Entry 4KPY (X-ray diffraction, 2.41 A resolution); this record covers chains A and C of the 4 polymer chains in the assembly.

Chain A:
Protein: Uncharacterized protein
Source organism: Thermus thermophilus
UniProtKB: Q746M7 (Q746M7_THET2); residue numbers follow UniProt; this construct covers 1-685
Chain sequence (685 residues; row label = number of the first residue in the row):
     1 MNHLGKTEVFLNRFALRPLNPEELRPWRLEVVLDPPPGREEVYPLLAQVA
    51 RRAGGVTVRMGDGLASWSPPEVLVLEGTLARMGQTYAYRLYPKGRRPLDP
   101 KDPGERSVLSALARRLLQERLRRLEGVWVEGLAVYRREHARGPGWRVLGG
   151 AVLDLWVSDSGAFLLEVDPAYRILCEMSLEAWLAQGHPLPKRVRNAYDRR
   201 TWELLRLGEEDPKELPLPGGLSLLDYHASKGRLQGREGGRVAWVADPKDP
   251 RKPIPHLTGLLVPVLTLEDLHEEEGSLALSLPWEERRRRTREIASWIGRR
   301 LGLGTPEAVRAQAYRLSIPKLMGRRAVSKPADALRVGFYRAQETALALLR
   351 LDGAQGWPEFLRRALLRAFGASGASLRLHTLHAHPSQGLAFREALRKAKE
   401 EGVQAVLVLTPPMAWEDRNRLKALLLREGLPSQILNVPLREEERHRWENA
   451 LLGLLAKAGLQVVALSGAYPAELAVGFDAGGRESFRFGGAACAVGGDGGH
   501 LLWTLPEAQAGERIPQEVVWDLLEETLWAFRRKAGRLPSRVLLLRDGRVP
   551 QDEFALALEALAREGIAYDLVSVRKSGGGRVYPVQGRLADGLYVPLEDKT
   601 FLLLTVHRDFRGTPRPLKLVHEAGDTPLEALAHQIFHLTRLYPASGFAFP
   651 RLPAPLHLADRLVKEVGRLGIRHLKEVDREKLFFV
Unresolved in the structure: 248-251, 271-275
Metal / ion sites: Mn2+ site 1: Asp-478, Asp-660 (shared with 1 residue of chain D); Mn2+ site 2: Asp-478, Asp-546 (shared with 1 residue of chain D; 1 residue of chain N); Mn2+ site 3: Val-685 (shared with DT1(C), DA3(C) of chain C)
Small-molecule neighbours: thymidine-5'-phosphate (TMP): Asn-195, Tyr-197, Arg-200, Trp-202, Leu-217, Pro-218, Leu-223, Tyr-226, His-227, Arg-232, Ile-254, Pro-255, His-256
Curated features (UniProtKB/Swiss-Prot):
  - active site: Asp-478, Glu-512, Asp-546, Asp-660
  - binding site (Mn(2+)): Asp-478, Asp-546, Asp-660, Val-685
  - mutagenesis: Arg-172 (R172A: Reduced cleavage of target RNA; further decreased when associated with A-548), Tyr-197 (Y197A: No change in cleavage of target RNA; when associated with 226-AHASKGA-232), Tyr-226 to Arg-232 (No change in cleavage of target RNA), Arg-232 (R232A: No change in cleavage of target RNA), Arg-418 to Lys-422 (No cleavage of target RNA), Lys-422 (K422A: No cleavage of target RNA), Lys-457 (K457A: No cleavage of target RNA; when associated with 418-ANRLA-422), Asp-478 (D478A: No cleavage of target RNA. No cleavage of tDNA, no DNA associates with TtAgo in E.coli; when associated with A-546 ...), Glu-512 (E512A: No cleavage of tDNA), Asp-546 (D546A: No cleavage of target RNA. No cleavage of tDNA, no DNA associates with TtAgo in E.coli; when associated with A-478 ...), Arg-548 (R548A: Poor cleavage of target RNA), Asp-660 (D660A: Poor cleavage of target RNA. No cleavage of tDNA)

Chain C:
Molecule: 21-nt DNA strand
Sequence (21 nucleotides; row label = number of the first residue in the row):
     1 TGAGGTAGTAGGTTGTATAGT
Unresolved in the structure: 17-21
Metal / ion sites: Mn2+: DT1, DA3 (shared with Val-685(A) of chain A)

Interface between chain A and chain C:
Contacting residue pairs (69):
  Tyr-43(A) / DT16(C)  sugar contact
  Arg-59(A) / DT16(C)  base contact
  Ala-170(A) / DG8(C)  phosphate contact
  Tyr-171(A) / DG8(C)  hydrogen bond to the phosphate
  Arg-172(A) / DT9(C)  salt bridge to the phosphate
  Arg-172(A) / DA10(C)  salt bridge to the phosphate
  Ile-173(A) / DG8(C)  phosphate contact
  Ile-173(A) / DT9(C)  hydrogen bond to the phosphate
  Arg-192(A) / DA10(C)  sugar contact
  Arg-194(A) / DA10(C)  salt bridge to the phosphate
  Arg-194(A) / DG11(C)  salt bridge to the phosphate
  Thr-201(A) / DA10(C)  hydrogen bond to the phosphate
  Thr-201(A) / DG11(C)  hydrogen bond to the phosphate
  Leu-265(A) / DT9(C)  sugar contact
  Thr-266(A) / DT9(C)  sugar contact
  Leu-267(A) / DA7(C)  base contact
  Leu-279(A) / DA7(C)  sugar contact
  Leu-279(A) / DG8(C)  sugar contact
  Ser-280(A) / DT6(C)  phosphate contact
  Ser-280(A) / DA7(C)  phosphate contact
  Leu-281(A) / DA7(C)  hydrogen bond to the phosphate
  Arg-286(A) / DA7(C)  salt bridge to the phosphate
  Pro-412(A) / DT1(C)  base contact
  Met-413(A) / DT1(C)  hydrogen bond to the base
  Ala-414(A) / DT1(C)  base contact
  Trp-415(A) / DT1(C)  base contact
  Arg-418(A) / DT1(C)  salt bridge to the phosphate
  Lys-422(A) / DT1(C)  salt bridge to the phosphate
  Ser-432(A) / DT1(C)  phosphate contact
  Gln-433(A) / DT1(C)  hydrogen bond to the phosphate
  Ile-434(A) / DT1(C)  hydrogen bond to the phosphate
  Ile-434(A) / DG2(C)  sugar contact
  Leu-435(A) / DG2(C)  phosphate contact
  Asn-436(A) / DT1(C)  base contact
  Asn-436(A) / DG2(C)  hydrogen bond to the phosphate
  His-445(A) / DG2(C)  base contact
  Arg-446(A) / DG2(C)  salt bridge to the phosphate
  Asn-449(A) / DG2(C)  hydrogen bond to the base
  Asn-449(A) / DA3(C)  hydrogen bond to the sugar
  Lys-457(A) / DT1(C)  salt bridge to the phosphate
  Gly-511(A) / DT14(C)  phosphate contact
  Glu-512(A) / DT13(C)  hydrogen bond to the phosphate
  Glu-512(A) / DT14(C)  hydrogen bond to the phosphate
  Arg-513(A) / DT14(C)  hydrogen bond to the phosphate
  Arg-513(A) / DG15(C)  salt bridge to the phosphate
  Pro-550(A) / DG15(C)  phosphate contact
  Gln-551(A) / DG15(C)  hydrogen bond to the phosphate
  Arg-580(A) / DA7(C)  salt bridge to the phosphate
  Phe-610(A) / DG4(C)  base contact
  Arg-611(A) / DG5(C)  hydrogen bond to the sugar
  Arg-611(A) / DT6(C)  sugar contact
  Thr-613(A) / DT6(C)  sugar contact
  Thr-613(A) / DA7(C)  hydrogen bond to the phosphate
  Pro-614(A) / DT6(C)  phosphate contact
  Arg-615(A) / DT6(C)  salt bridge to the phosphate
  Tyr-642(A) / DG4(C)  phosphate contact
  Ala-644(A) / DA3(C)  sugar contact
  Ser-645(A) / DA3(C)  sugar contact
  Ser-645(A) / DG4(C)  sugar contact
  Phe-647(A) / DG2(C)  base contact
  Ala-648(A) / DG4(C)  sugar contact
  Pro-650(A) / DG4(C)  phosphate contact
  Pro-650(A) / DG5(C)  phosphate contact
  Arg-651(A) / DG5(C)  hydrogen bond to the phosphate
  Arg-651(A) / DT6(C)  salt bridge to the phosphate
  His-657(A) / DG4(C)  salt bridge to the phosphate
  Arg-661(A) / DG4(C)  salt bridge to the phosphate
  Val-685(A) / DT1(C)  phosphate contact
  Val-685(A) / DA3(C)  phosphate contact
Interface residues without a listed pair, chain A (59 interface residues in all): Pro-411, Ala-450, Arg-548, Val-606, Gly-612, Phe-649, Leu-652

Overview:
59 residues of chain A and 15 residues of chain C are in contact; the contacts include 18 hydrogen bonds and
15 salt bridges. Polar contacts include Met-413(A)/DT1(C), Asn-449(A)/DG2(C) and Asn-449(A)/DA3(C). Chain A
binds thymidine-5'-phosphate.
Chain A is Uncharacterized protein (Thermus thermophilus) and chain C is a 21-nt DNA strand; the structure,
DNA binding protein and DNA complex structure, was determined by X-ray diffraction (same publication as 4N41,
4N47, 4N76, 4NCA and 4NCB).
